PDB entry 5A6Y | X-ray diffraction, 1.40 A resolution | chains C and D of the 4 polymer chains in the assembly

[Chain C (and D)]
Molecule: Fucose-binding lectin pa-iil
Source organism: Pseudomonas aeruginosa
Notes: chain D of this document is another copy of the same molecule, construct and numbering; everything in this record applies to it too
Reference sequence: U8MRX2 (U8MRX2_PSEAI); residues 1-114 here correspond to UniProt positions 2-115 (UniProt number = residue number + 1)
Sequence (114 residues; row label = number of the first residue in the row):
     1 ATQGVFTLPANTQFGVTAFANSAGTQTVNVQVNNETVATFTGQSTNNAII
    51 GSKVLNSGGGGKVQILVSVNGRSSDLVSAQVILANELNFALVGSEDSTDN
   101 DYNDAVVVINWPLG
Bound ions: Ca2+ site 1: Asn21, Asp101, Asn103, Asp104 (together with alpha-D-mannopyranose) (shared with Gly114(D) of chain D); Ca2+ site 2: Glu95, Asp99, Asp101, Asp104 (together with alpha-D-mannopyranose); Ca2+ site 3: Gly114 (together with alpha-D-mannopyranose) (shared with Asn21(D), Asp101(D), Asn103(D), Asp104(D) of chain D)
Reported in the primary citation:
  - binding site for alpha-D-mannopyranose: Ala23, Asp96, Ser97, Asp99, Gly114

[Chain C / chain D interface]
Pairs across the interface (53):
  Gly15(C) - Asn47(D)
  Thr17(C) - Phe19(D)
  Phe19(C) - Thr17(D)
  Asn21(C) - Leu113(D)
  Asn21(C) - Gly114(D)  hydrogen bond (side chain-backbone)
  Thr45(C) - Gly114(D)
  Asn46(C) - Val54(D)
  Asn47(C) - Gly15(D)
  Asn47(C) - Asn110(D)  hydrogen bond
  Asn47(C) - Leu113(D)
  Ile49(C) - Ile49(D)  hydrophobic
  Ile49(C) - Ser52(D)
  Ser52(C) - Ile49(D)
  Val54(C) - Asn46(D)
  Val77(C) - Leu83(D)  hydrophobic
  Val77(C) - Ala84(D)
  Ser78(C) - Leu83(D)
  Ala79(C) - Leu83(D)  hydrophobic
  Val81(C) - Val81(D)  hydrophobic
  Val81(C) - Leu91(D)  hydrophobic
  Leu83(C) - Val77(D)  hydrophobic
  Leu83(C) - Ser78(D)
  Leu83(C) - Ala79(D)  hydrophobic
  Ala84(C) - Tyr102(D)  hydrophobic
  Glu86(C) - Asn100(D)
  Glu86(C) - Asp101(D)
  Leu87(C) - Gly93(D)
  Leu87(C) - Tyr102(D)
  Leu87(C) - Asn103(D)
  Phe89(C) - Leu91(D)  hydrophobic
  Phe89(C) - Val106(D)  hydrophobic
  Leu91(C) - Val81(D)  hydrophobic
  Leu91(C) - Phe89(D)  hydrophobic
  Gly93(C) - Leu87(D)
  Asn100(C) - Glu86(D)
  Asp101(C) - Glu86(D)
  Asp101(C) - Gly114(D)
  Tyr102(C) - Ala84(D)  hydrophobic
  Tyr102(C) - Leu87(D)
  Asn103(C) - Leu87(D)
  Asn103(C) - Pro112(D)  hydrogen bond (side chain-backbone)
  Asn103(C) - Leu113(D)
  Asn103(C) - Gly114(D)  hydrogen bond (side chain-backbone)
  Val106(C) - Phe89(D)  hydrophobic
  Asn110(C) - Asn47(D)  hydrogen bond
  Pro112(C) - Asn103(D)  hydrogen bond (backbone-side chain)
  Leu113(C) - Asn21(D)
  Leu113(C) - Asn47(D)
  Leu113(C) - Asn103(D)
  Gly114(C) - Asn21(D)  hydrogen bond (backbone-side chain)
  Gly114(C) - Thr45(D)
  Gly114(C) - Asp101(D)
  Gly114(C) - Asn103(D)  hydrogen bond (backbone-side chain)
Also at the interface, not in a pair above, chain C (33 interface residues in all): Ser22, Val92, Val108
Also at the interface, not in a pair above, chain D (33 interface residues in all): Ser22, Val92, Val108

[Summary]
Chain C and chain D each contribute 33 residues to their interface; the contacts include 8 hydrogen bonds.
Polar contacts include Asn21(C)-Gly114(D), Asn47(C)-Asn110(D) and Asn103(C)-Pro112(D). Asn21(C), Asp101(C),
Asn103(C) and Asp104(C) form the Ca2+ site 1. From the paper: a binding site for alpha-D-mannopyranose at
Ala23(C), Asp96(C) and Ser97(C) among others.
Both chains are Fucose-binding lectin pa-iil (Pseudomonas aeruginosa). Entry 5A6Y (Structure of the LecB
lectin from Pseudomonas aeruginosa strain PA14 in complex with mannose-alpha1,3mannoside) was determined by
X-ray diffraction (same publication as 5A6Q, 5A6X and 5A6Z).
